Entry 7B5R (electron microscopy, 3.80 A resolution); this record covers chains Y and P of the 7 polymer chains in the assembly.

== Chain Y ==
Name: Cyclin-A2
Organism: Homo sapiens
Reference sequence: P20248 (CCNA2_HUMAN); numbering as in UniProt (aligned over 1-432)
Sequence (432 residues; numbered 1 to 432; the number before each row is that of its first residue):
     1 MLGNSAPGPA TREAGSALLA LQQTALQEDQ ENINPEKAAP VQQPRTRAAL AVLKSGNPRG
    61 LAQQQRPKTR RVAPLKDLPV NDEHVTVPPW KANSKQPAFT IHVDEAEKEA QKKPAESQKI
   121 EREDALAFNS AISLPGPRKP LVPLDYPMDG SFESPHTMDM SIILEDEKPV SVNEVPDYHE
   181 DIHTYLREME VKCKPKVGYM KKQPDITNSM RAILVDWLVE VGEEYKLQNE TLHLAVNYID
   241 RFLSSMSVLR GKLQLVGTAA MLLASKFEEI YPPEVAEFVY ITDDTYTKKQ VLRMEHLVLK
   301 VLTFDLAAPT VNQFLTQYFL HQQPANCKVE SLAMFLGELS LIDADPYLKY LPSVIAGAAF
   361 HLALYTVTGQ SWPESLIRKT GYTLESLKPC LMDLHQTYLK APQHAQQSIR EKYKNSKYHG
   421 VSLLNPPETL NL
Disordered / not traced: 1-174, 322-324, 344-345

== Chain P ==
Name: Cyclin-dependent kinase inhibitor 1B
Organism: Homo sapiens
Reference sequence: P46527 (CDN1B_HUMAN); residue numbers follow UniProt; this construct covers 1-198
Sequence (198 residues; row label = number of the first residue in the row):
     1 MSNVRVSNGS PSLERMDARQ AEHPKPSACR NLFGPVDHEE LTRDLEKHCR DMEEASQRKW
    61 NFDFQNHKPL EGKYEWQEVE KGSLPEFYYR PPRPPKGACK VPAQESQDVS GSRPAAPLIG
   121 APANSEDTHL VDPKTDPSDS QTGLAEQCAG IRKRPATDDS STQNKRANRT EENVSDGSPN
   181 AGSVEQTPKK PGLRRRQT
Disordered / not traced: 1-26, 94-180, 191-198
Modified / non-standard residues: T187 (phosphothreonine; TPO)

== Interface between chain Y and chain P ==
Pairs across the interface - 24 pairs, chain Y then chain P:
  L214(Y) with L32(P), hydrophobic
  W217(Y) with L32(P), hydrophobic
  E220(Y) with A28(P); R30(P), salt bridge
  E224(Y) with A28(P)
  M246(Y) with H48(P)
  R250(Y) with F33(P)
  G251(Y) with V36(P)
  K252(Y) with E40(P), salt bridge; L41(P)
  Q254(Y) with L32(P)
  I281(Y) with A28(P); R30(P)
  D283(Y) with C29(P); R30(P), hydrogen bond (side chain-backbone); N31(P), hydrogen bond (side chain-backbone)
  T285(Y) with N31(P)
  Y286(Y) with H38(P)
  Q290(Y) with H38(P), hydrogen bond
  R293(Y) with L45(P)
  H296(Y) with C49(P)
  L297(Y) with H48(P)
  K300(Y) with H48(P); D51(P), salt bridge
Interface residues without a listed pair, chain Y (24 interface residues in all): I213, L249, L255, Y280, T282, M294

== Summary ==
24 residues of chain Y and 14 residues of chain P are in contact; the contacts include 3 hydrogen bonds and 3
salt bridges. Polar pairs include E220(Y)-R30(P), K252(Y)-E40(P) and K300(Y)-D51(P).
Here chain Y is Cyclin-A2 and chain P is Cyclin-dependent kinase inhibitor 1B, both from Homo sapiens. Entry
7B5R (Ubiquitin ligation to F-box protein substrates by SCF-RBR E3-E3 super-assembly:
CUL1-RBX1-SKP1-SKP2-CKSHS1-Cyclin A-CDK2-p27) was determined by electron microscopy.
